Entry 3GSQ (X-ray diffraction, 2.12 A resolution); this record covers chains A and B of the 3 polymer chains in the assembly.

# Chain A
Molecule: HLA class I histocompatibility antigen, A-2 alpha chain
Source organism: Homo sapiens
Reference sequence: P01892 (1A02_HUMAN); residues 1-274 here correspond to UniProt positions 25-298 (UniProt number = residue number + 24)
Sequence (274 residues; each row starts with the number of its first residue):
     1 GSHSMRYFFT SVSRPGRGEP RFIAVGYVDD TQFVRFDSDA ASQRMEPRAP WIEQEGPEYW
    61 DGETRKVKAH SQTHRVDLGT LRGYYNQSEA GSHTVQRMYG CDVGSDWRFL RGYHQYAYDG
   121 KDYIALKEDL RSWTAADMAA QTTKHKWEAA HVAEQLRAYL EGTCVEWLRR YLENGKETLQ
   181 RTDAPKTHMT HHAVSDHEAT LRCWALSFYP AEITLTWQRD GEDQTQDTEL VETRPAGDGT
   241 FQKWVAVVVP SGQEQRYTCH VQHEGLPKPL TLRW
Cystine bridges: C101-C164, C203-C259
Construct notes: engineered mutation V245 (Ala269 in P01892)

# Chain B
Molecule: Beta-2-microglobulin
Source organism: Homo sapiens
Reference sequence: P61769 (B2MG_HUMAN); residues 1-99 here correspond to UniProt positions 21-119 (UniProt number = residue number + 20)
Sequence (100 residues; row label = number of the first residue in the row; numbering starts at 0):
     0 MIQRTPKIQV YSRHPAENGK SNFLNCYVSG FHPSDIEVDL LKNGERIEKV EHSDLSFSKD
    60 WSFYLLYYTE FTPTEKDEYA CRVNHVTLSQ PKIVKWDRDM
Cystine bridges: C25-C80
Construct notes: initiating methionine (0)
UniProt features mapped onto this chain:
  - modified residue: Q2 (Pyrrolidone carboxylic acid)
  - glycosylation: I1 (N-linked (Glc) (glycation) isoleucine), K19 (N-linked (Glc) (glycation) lysine), K41 (N-linked (Glc) (glycation) lysine), K48 (N-linked (Glc) (glycation) lysine), K58 (N-linked (Glc) (glycation) lysine), K91 (N-linked (Glc) (glycation) lysine), K94 (N-linked (Glc) (glycation) lysine)

# How chain A and chain B interact
Contacting residue pairs (53):
  F8(A) - S55(B)
  F8(A) - F56(B)
  F9(A) - F56(B)
  T10(A) - L54(B)
  T10(A) - F56(B)
  T10(A) - F62(B)
  V12(A) - S33(B)
  I23(A) - L54(B)
  V25(A) - D53(B)
  V25(A) - S55(B)
  Y27(A) - Y63(B)
  Q32(A) - D53(B)  hydrogen bond
  R35(A) - D53(B)  salt bridge
  S92(A) - M0(B)
  H93(A) - M0(B)
  Q96(A) - H31(B)  hydrogen bond
  Q96(A) - F56(B)
  Q96(A) - W60(B)  hydrogen bond (side chain-backbone)
  Q96(A) - F62(B)
  R97(A) - F56(B)
  Q115(A) - W60(B)
  Y116(A) - W60(B)
  A117(A) - W60(B)
  D119(A) - M0(B)
  D119(A) - I1(B)
  D119(A) - H31(B)
  G120(A) - I1(B)
  G120(A) - R3(B)  hydrogen bond (backbone-side chain)
  G120(A) - H31(B)
  G120(A) - W60(B)
  K121(A) - I1(B)
  D122(A) - W60(B)  hydrogen bond
  T190(A) - M99(B)  hydrogen bond (side chain-backbone)
  H192(A) - D98(B)  hydrogen bond (side chain-backbone)
  H192(A) - M99(B)  hydrogen bond (side chain-backbone)
  R202(A) - M99(B)  hydrogen bond (side chain-backbone)
  W204(A) - M99(B)  hydrogen bond (side chain-backbone)
  V231(A) - Q8(B)
  E232(A) - Q8(B)  hydrogen bond (backbone-side chain)
  E232(A) - Y26(B)
  E232(A) - S28(B)  hydrogen bond
  R234(A) - Q8(B)  hydrogen bond
  R234(A) - Y10(B)
  P235(A) - Y10(B)  hydrogen bond (backbone-side chain)
  P235(A) - Y26(B)
  A236(A) - R12(B)
  A236(A) - N24(B)  hydrogen bond (backbone-side chain)
  G237(A) - R12(B)
  G237(A) - L65(B)
  D238(A) - R12(B)
  Q242(A) - Y10(B)
  Q242(A) - S11(B)  hydrogen bond (side chain-backbone)
  Q242(A) - R12(B)  hydrogen bond (side chain-backbone)
Also at the interface, not in a pair above, chain A (37 interface residues in all): R48, T94, M98, T233, W244
Also at the interface, not in a pair above, chain B (26 interface residues in all): K6, H13, K58, D59

# In short
The interface between chain A and chain B involves 37 residues on one side and 26 on the other, with 17
hydrogen bonds and 1 salt bridge. Polar pairs include R35(A)-D53(B), Q32(A)-D53(B) and Q96(A)-H31(B).
Chain A is HLA class I histocompatibility antigen, A-2 alpha chain and chain B is Beta-2-microglobulin, both
from Homo sapiens; the structure, Crystal structure of the binary complex between HLA-A2 and HCMV NLV-M5S
peptide variant, was determined by X-ray diffraction, deposited together with 3GSN, 3GSO, 3GSR, 3GSU, 3GSV,
3GSW and 3GSX.
